Entry 8J5B (X-ray diffraction, 1.89 A resolution); this record covers chains A and C.

[Chain A]
Name: Capsid protein
Source organism: Norovirus Hu/GI.4/S50/2008/Lilla Edet/Sweden
UniProtKB: Q9DU46 (Q9DU46_CHIBA); numbering as in UniProt (aligned over 227-540)
Amino-acid sequence (314 residues; each row starts with the number of its first residue):
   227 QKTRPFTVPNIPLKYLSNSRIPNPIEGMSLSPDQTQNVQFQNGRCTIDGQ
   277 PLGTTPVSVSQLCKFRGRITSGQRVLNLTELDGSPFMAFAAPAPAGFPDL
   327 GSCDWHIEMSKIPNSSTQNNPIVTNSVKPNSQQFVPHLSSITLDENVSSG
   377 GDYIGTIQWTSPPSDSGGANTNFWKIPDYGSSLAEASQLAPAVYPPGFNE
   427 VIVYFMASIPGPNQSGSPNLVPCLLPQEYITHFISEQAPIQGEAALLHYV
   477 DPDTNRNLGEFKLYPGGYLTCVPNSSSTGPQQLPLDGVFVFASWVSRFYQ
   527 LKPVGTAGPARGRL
Unresolved in the structure: 227-228, 407-413, 535-540

[Chain C]
Name: Capsid protein
Source organism: Norovirus Hu/GI.4/S50/2008/Lilla Edet/Sweden
UniProtKB: Q9DU46 (Q9DU46_CHIBA); numbering as in UniProt (aligned over 229-531)
Amino-acid sequence (303 residues; each row starts with the number of its first residue):
   229 TRPFTVPNIPLKYLSNSRIPNPIEGMSLSPDQTQNVQFQNGRCTIDGQPL
   279 GTTPVSVSQLCKFRGRITSGQRVLNLTELDGSPFMAFAAPAPAGFPDLGS
   329 CDWHIEMSKIPNSSTQNNPIVTNSVKPNSQQFVPHLSSITLDENVSSGGD
   379 YIGTIQWTSPPSDSGGANTNFWKIPDYGSSLAEASQLAPAVYPPGFNEVI
   429 VYFMASIPGPNQSGSPNLVPCLLPQEYITHFISEQAPIQGEAALLHYVDP
   479 DTNRNLGEFKLYPGGYLTCVPNSSSTGPQQLPLDGVFVFASWVSRFYQLK
   529 PVG
Unresolved in the structure: 408-410

[Interface between chain A and chain C]
Pairs across the interface (92):
  Pro235(A) - Ser461(C)
  Asn236(A) - Ser461(C)  hydrogen bond (backbone-side chain)
  Ile237(A) - Val283(C)  hydrophobic
  Ile237(A) - Thr457(C)
  Ile237(A) - Ser461(C)
  Lys240(A) - Gln287(C)
  Tyr241(A) - Val283(C)  hydrophobic
  Tyr241(A) - Ser284(C)
  Tyr241(A) - Gln287(C)
  Leu242(A) - Ser286(C)
  Ser243(A) - Ser284(C)
  Ser243(A) - Ser286(C)
  Pro248(A) - Ser286(C)
  Pro248(A) - Lys290(C)  hydrogen bond (backbone-side chain)
  Asn249(A) - Ser286(C)
  Asn249(A) - Lys290(C)
  Pro250(A) - Ser286(C)
  Val283(A) - Ile237(C)  hydrophobic
  Val283(A) - Tyr241(C)  hydrophobic
  Ser284(A) - Tyr241(C)
  Ser284(A) - Ser243(C)
  Ser284(A) - Glu454(C)  hydrogen bond
  Val285(A) - Val285(C)  hydrophobic
  Ser286(A) - Leu242(C)
  Ser286(A) - Ser243(C)
  Ser286(A) - Pro248(C)
  Ser286(A) - Asn249(C)
  Ser286(A) - Pro250(C)
  Ser286(A) - Val285(C)
  Gln287(A) - Lys240(C)  hydrogen bond (side chain-backbone)
  Gln287(A) - Tyr241(C)
  Gln287(A) - Pro250(C)
  Lys290(A) - Pro248(C)  hydrogen bond (side chain-backbone)
  Lys290(A) - Asn249(C)
  Glu334(A) - Glu334(C)
  Glu334(A) - Gln384(C)  hydrogen bond
  Ser336(A) - Pro436(C)
  Ile338(A) - Glu252(C)
  Ile338(A) - Ser434(C)
  Asn340(A) - Gly437(C)
  Asn340(A) - Pro438(C)
  Asn340(A) - Asn439(C)
  Asn340(A) - Gly442(C)
  Asn340(A) - Ser443(C)  hydrogen bond (side chain-backbone)
  Asn340(A) - Pro444(C)
  Ser341(A) - Gly442(C)
  Ser342(A) - Pro438(C)
  Ser342(A) - Asn439(C)  hydrogen bond (backbone-backbone)
  Ser342(A) - Gly442(C)
  Thr343(A) - Pro438(C)
  Thr343(A) - Asn439(C)
  Thr343(A) - Gln440(C)
  Thr343(A) - Gly442(C)
  Gln344(A) - Pro438(C)
  Asn345(A) - Trp385(C)
  Asn345(A) - Pro438(C)
  Asn346(A) - Trp385(C)  hydrogen bond
  Pro347(A) - Trp385(C)
  Pro347(A) - Pro436(C)  hydrophobic
  Pro347(A) - Gly437(C)
  Ile348(A) - Gln384(C)
  Ile348(A) - Trp385(C)
  Gln384(A) - Glu334(C)  hydrogen bond
  Gln384(A) - Ile348(C)
  Gln384(A) - Gln384(C)
  Trp385(A) - Asn346(C)
  Trp385(A) - Pro347(C)
  Trp385(A) - Ile348(C)
  Ser434(A) - Ile338(C)
  Pro436(A) - Ser336(C)
  Pro436(A) - Ile348(C)  hydrophobic
  Gly437(A) - Asn340(C)  hydrogen bond (backbone-side chain)
  Gly437(A) - Pro347(C)
  Pro438(A) - Asn340(C)
  Pro438(A) - Ser342(C)
  Pro438(A) - Thr343(C)
  Pro438(A) - Gln344(C)
  Pro438(A) - Asn345(C)
  Asn439(A) - Asn340(C)
  Asn439(A) - Ser342(C)  hydrogen bond (backbone-backbone)
  Asn439(A) - Thr343(C)
  Gln440(A) - Thr343(C)
  Gly442(A) - Asn340(C)
  Gly442(A) - Ser341(C)
  Gly442(A) - Ser342(C)
  Gly442(A) - Thr343(C)
  Ser443(A) - Asn340(C)  hydrogen bond (backbone-side chain)
  Pro444(A) - Asn340(C)
  Glu454(A) - Ser284(C)  hydrogen bond
  Thr457(A) - Ile237(C)
  Ser461(A) - Pro235(C)
  Ser461(A) - Asn236(C)  hydrogen bond (side chain-backbone)
Interface residues without a listed pair, chain A (49 interface residues in all): Glu252, Pro339, Ser441, Asn445, Ile460, Glu462, Gln463
Interface residues without a listed pair, chain C (49 interface residues in all): Asp308, Pro339, Ser441, Asn445, His458, Ile460

[Summary]
The chain A/chain C interface involves 49 residues from each chain, with 15 hydrogen bonds. Polar pairs
include Asn236(A)-Ser461(C), Pro248(A)-Lys290(C) and Ser284(A)-Glu454(C).
Chain A is Capsid protein and chain C is Capsid protein, both from Norovirus Hu/GI.4/S50/2008/Lilla
Edet/Sweden; the structure, Crystal structure of P domain from norovirus GI.4 capsid protein, was determined
by X-ray diffraction.
